6Y6U - chain A; structure by X-ray diffraction, 1.55 A resolution.

Chain A:
Name: Peptidoglycan D, D-transpeptidase FtsI
From: Pseudomonas aeruginosa (strain ATCC 15692 / DSM 22644 / CIP 104116 / JCM 14847 / LMG 12228 / 1C / PRS 101 / PAO1)
Notes: EC 3.4.16.4
UniProt: G3XD46 (FTSI_PSEAE); residue numbers follow UniProt; this construct covers 50-563
Amino-acid sequence (521 residues; row label = number of the first residue in the row):
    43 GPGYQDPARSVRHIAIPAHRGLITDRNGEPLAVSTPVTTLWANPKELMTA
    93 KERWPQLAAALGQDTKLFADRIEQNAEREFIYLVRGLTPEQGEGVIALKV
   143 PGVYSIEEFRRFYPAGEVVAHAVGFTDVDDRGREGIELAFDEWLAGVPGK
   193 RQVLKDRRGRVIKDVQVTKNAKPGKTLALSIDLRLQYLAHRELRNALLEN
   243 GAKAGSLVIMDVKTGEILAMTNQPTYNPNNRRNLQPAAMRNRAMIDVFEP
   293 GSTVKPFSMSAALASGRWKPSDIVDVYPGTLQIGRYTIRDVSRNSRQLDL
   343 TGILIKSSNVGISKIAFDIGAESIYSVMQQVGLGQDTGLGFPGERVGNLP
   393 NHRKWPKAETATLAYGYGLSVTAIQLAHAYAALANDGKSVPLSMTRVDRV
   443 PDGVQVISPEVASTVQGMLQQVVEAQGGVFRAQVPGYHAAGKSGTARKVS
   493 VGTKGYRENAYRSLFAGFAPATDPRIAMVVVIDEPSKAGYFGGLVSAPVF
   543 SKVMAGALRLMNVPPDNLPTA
Disordered / not traced: 43-47, 489-502, 530-534, 560-563
Construct notes: expression tag (43-49)
Glycans and other covalent adducts: compound ODZ linked to Ser-294
Ligand contacts: ODZ (2-(4-hydroxyphenyl)-N-[(2S)-2-methyl-4-oxidanyl-1-oxidanylidene-pent-4-en-2-yl]ethanamide): Glu-291, Gly-293, Lys-297, Val-333, Ser-349, Asn-351, Tyr-407, Tyr-409, Lys-484, Ser-485, Gly-486, Thr-487
Curated features (UniProtKB/Swiss-Prot):
  - active site: Ser-294 (Acyl-ester intermediate)
Reported in the primary citation:
  - binding site for ODZ: Ser-294, Tyr-407, Tyr-409
  - catalytic residues: Ser-294 (citing earlier work)

In short:
Compound ODZ is covalently linked to Ser-294. Curated annotation (UniProt) lists active-site residue Ser-294.
The paper reports the catalytic residue Ser-294; a binding site for ODZ at Ser-294, Tyr-407 and Tyr-409.
Chain A is Peptidoglycan D, D-transpeptidase FtsI (Pseudomonas aeruginosa (strain ATCC 15692 / DSM 22644 / CIP
104116 / JCM 14847 / LMG 12228 / 1C / PRS 101 / PAO1)); the structure, Structure of Pseudomonas aeruginosa
Penicillin-Binding Protein 3 (PBP3) in complex with Compound 6, was determined by X-ray diffraction, deposited
together with 6Y6O, 6Y6N and 6Y6Z.
